PDB entry 2G9K | X-ray diffraction, 1.85 A resolution | chains A and B

# Chain A (and B)
Name: Transthyretin
From: Homo sapiens
Notes: chain B of this document is another copy of the same molecule, construct and numbering; everything in this record applies to it too
UniProtKB: P02766 (TTHY_HUMAN); residues 1-127 here correspond to UniProt positions 21-147 (UniProt number = residue number + 20)
Sequence (127 residues; row label = number of the first residue in the row):
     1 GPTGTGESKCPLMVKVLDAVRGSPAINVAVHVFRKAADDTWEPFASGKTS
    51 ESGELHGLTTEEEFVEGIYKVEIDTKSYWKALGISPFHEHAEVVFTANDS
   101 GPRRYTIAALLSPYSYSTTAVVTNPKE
Unresolved in the structure: 1-9, 125-127 (chain B: 1-9, 124-127)
Residues lining bound ligands: 2',3,3',4',5-pentachlorobiphenyl-4-ol (NE1): Lys-15, Leu-17, Thr-106, Ala-108, Ala-109, Leu-110, Ser-117, Thr-118, Thr-119
UniProt features mapped onto this chain:
  - binding site (L-thyroxine): Lys-15, Glu-54, Ser-117
  - modified residue: Cys-10 (Sulfocysteine), Glu-42 (4-carboxyglutamate), Ser-52 (Phosphoserine)
  - glycosylation: Asn-98 (N-linked (GlcNAc...) asparagine)
From the paper describing this entry:
  - conformationally variable residues (side-chain flip): Ser-117, Thr-119
  - binding site for 2',3,3',4',5-pentachlorobiphenyl-4-ol: Ser-117

# Chain A / chain B interface
Residue-residue contacts (43; chain A residue first):
  Phe-87(A) with Phe-95(B), hydrophobic; Tyr-105(B), hydrophobic; Ile-107(B), hydrophobic; Ala-120(B), hydrophobic; Val-122(B), hydrophobic
  His-88(A) with Val-93(B); Val-94(B); Thr-118(B)
  Glu-89(A) with Val-94(B), hydrogen bond (backbone-backbone); Thr-96(B), hydrogen bond
  His-90(A) with Val-94(B)
  Glu-92(A) with Glu-92(B); Val-94(B); Tyr-116(B), hydrogen bond (backbone-side chain)
  Val-93(A) with His-88(B)
  Val-94(A) with His-88(B); Glu-89(B), hydrogen bond (backbone-backbone); His-90(B)
  Phe-95(A) with Phe-87(B), hydrophobic; Glu-89(B)
  Thr-96(A) with Glu-89(B), hydrogen bond
  Tyr-105(A) with Phe-87(B), hydrophobic
  Ile-107(A) with Phe-87(B), hydrophobic
  Tyr-114(A) with Thr-119(B), hydrogen bond (backbone-side chain); Ala-120(B), hydrogen bond (backbone-backbone); Val-122(B), hydrophobic
  Ser-115(A) with Ser-117(B); Thr-118(B), hydrogen bond (side chain-backbone); Thr-119(B)
  Tyr-116(A) with Glu-92(B), hydrogen bond (side chain-backbone); Ser-117(B), hydrogen bond (backbone-side chain); Thr-118(B), hydrogen bond (backbone-backbone)
  Ser-117(A) with Ser-115(B); Tyr-116(B), hydrogen bond (side chain-backbone); Ser-117(B)
  Thr-118(A) with His-88(B); Ser-115(B), hydrogen bond (backbone-side chain); Tyr-116(B), hydrogen bond (backbone-backbone)
  Thr-119(A) with Tyr-114(B), hydrogen bond (side chain-backbone); Ser-115(B), hydrogen bond
  Ala-120(A) with Phe-87(B), hydrophobic; Tyr-114(B), hydrogen bond (backbone-backbone)
  Val-122(A) with Phe-87(B), hydrophobic
Interface residues without a listed pair, chain A (21 interface residues in all): Ile-68, Lys-76
Interface residues without a listed pair, chain B (21 interface residues in all): Ile-68, Lys-76

# In short
Chain A and chain B each contribute 21 residues to their interface, with 17 hydrogen bonds. Among the polar
pairs are Glu-89(A)/Thr-96(B), Glu-92(A)/Tyr-116(B) and Tyr-114(A)/Thr-119(B). Ligands of chain A:
2',3,3',4',5-pentachlorobiphenyl-4-ol. Curated annotation (UniProt) lists 3 L-thyroxine-binding residues on
chain A. From the paper: a binding site for 2',3,3',4',5-pentachlorobiphenyl-4-ol at Ser-117(A);
conformational variability at Ser-117(A) and Thr-119(A).
Chain A and chain B are both Transthyretin (Homo sapiens); the structure, Human Transthyretin (TTR) Complexed
with Hydroxylated polychlorinated Biphenyl-4-hydroxy-2',3,3',4',5-Pentachlorobiphenyl, was determined by X-ray
diffraction (same publication as 2GAB and 2G5U).
